PDB entry 9AYE | X-ray diffraction, 1.90 A resolution | chain A

# Chain A
Protein: Mitochondrial fission 1 protein
Source organism: Homo sapiens
UniProt: Q9Y3D6 (FIS1_HUMAN); residue numbers follow UniProt; this construct covers 1-123
Sequence (129 residues; numbered 1 to 129; the number before each row is that of its first residue):
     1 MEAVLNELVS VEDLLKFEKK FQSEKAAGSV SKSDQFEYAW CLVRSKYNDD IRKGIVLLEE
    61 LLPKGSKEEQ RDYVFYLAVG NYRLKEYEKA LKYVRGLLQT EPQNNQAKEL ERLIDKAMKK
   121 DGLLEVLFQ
Disordered / not traced: 1-30, 128-129
Covalently attached groups: compound A1AHL linked to Cys41
Differences from the reference sequence: engineered mutation Asp34 (Thr in Q9Y3D6); expression tag (124-129)
Ligand contacts: A1AHL (2-chloro-N-methyl-N-[3-(10H-phenothiazin-10-yl)propyl]acetamide): Asp34, Glu37, Tyr38, Trp40
Curated features (UniProtKB/Swiss-Prot):
  - modified residue: Met1 (N-acetylmethionine), Ser10 (Phosphoserine)
From the paper describing this entry:
  - binding site for A1AHL: Tyr38, Cys41
  - mutagenesis - Y38E (Kd 100 uM), C41S/V56C: abolished binding to SP11
  - mutagenesis - Y38E: abolished binding to SP22
  - conformationally variable residues (order/disorder transition): Met1 to Val30
  - mutagenesis - Y38E, C41S/V56C: abolished binding to A1AHL
  - mutagenesis - C41S: abolished binding to CPM
  - post-translational modification sites: Tyr38 (citing earlier work)
  - mutagenesis - C41S: abolished localization to hydrogen peroxide

# Overview
Compound A1AHL is covalently linked to Cys41. From the paper: a binding site for A1AHL at Tyr38 and Cys41;
Y38E and C41S/V56C abolish binding to SP11.
Chain A is Mitochondrial fission 1 protein (Homo sapiens); the structure, FIS1 T34D Covalent inhibitor
complex, was determined by X-ray diffraction (same publication as 9AVB, 9AVC, 9AVD, 9AVE and 9AYD).
